2GEZ - chains B and D of the 4 polymer chains in the assembly; structure by X-ray diffraction, 2.60 A resolution.

[Chain B (and D)]
Molecule: L-asparaginase beta subunit
From: Lupinus luteus
Notes: EC 3.5.1.1; fragment: C-terminal subunit (residues 193-325); chain D of this document is another copy of the same molecule, construct and numbering; everything in this record applies to it too
Reference sequence: Q9ZSD6 (ASPG_LUPLU); residue numbers follow UniProt; this construct covers 193-325
Chain sequence (133 residues; numbered 193 to 325; the number before each row is that of its first residue):
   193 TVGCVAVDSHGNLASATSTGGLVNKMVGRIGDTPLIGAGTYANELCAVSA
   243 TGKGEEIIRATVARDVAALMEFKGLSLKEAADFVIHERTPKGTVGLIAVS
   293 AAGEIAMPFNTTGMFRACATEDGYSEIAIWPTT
Curated features (UniProtKB/Swiss-Prot):
  - active site: Thr193 (Nucleophile)
  - binding site (substrate): Arg221 to Asp224, Thr243 to Gly246

[Chain B / chain D interface]
Residue-residue contacts (15):
  Leu227(B) - Leu227(D)  hydrophobic
  Ile228(B) - Ile250(D)  hydrophobic
  Tyr233(B) - Thr253(D)
  Ile250(B) - Ile228(D)  hydrophobic
  Thr253(B) - Ile228(D)
  Thr253(B) - Arg256(D)  hydrogen bond
  Arg256(B) - Thr253(D)
  Arg256(B) - Asp257(D)  salt bridge
  Asp257(B) - Arg256(D)  salt bridge
  Leu261(B) - Phe264(D)  hydrophobic
  Glu263(B) - Arg280(D)  salt bridge
  Phe264(B) - Ala260(D)
  Phe264(B) - Leu261(D)  hydrophobic
  Phe264(B) - Phe264(D)  hydrophobic
  Phe264(B) - Lys265(D)
Interface residues without a listed pair, chain B (14 interface residues in all): Gly229, Arg251, Ala260, Lys265
Interface residues without a listed pair, chain D (14 interface residues in all): Gly229, Tyr233, Arg251

[Overview]
The chain B/chain D interface involves 14 residues from each chain; the contacts include 1 hydrogen bond and 3
salt bridges. Polar contacts include Arg256(B)-Asp257(D), Glu263(B)-Arg280(D) and Thr253(B)-Arg256(D). UniProt
lists active-site residue Thr193(B) and 8 substrate-binding residues on chain B.
Both chains are L-asparaginase beta subunit (Lupinus luteus). Entry 2GEZ (Crystal structure of
potassium-independent plant asparaginase) was determined by X-ray diffraction.
